PDB entry 9BIB | electron microscopy, 3.81 A resolution | chains B and C of the 4 polymer chains in the assembly

[Chain B]
Name: Glutamate receptor
From: Rattus norvegicus
Reference sequence: G3V746 (G3V746_RAT); residues 27-852 here = UniProt positions 27-852
Chain sequence (883 residues; row label = number of the first residue in the row; numbers below 1 keep their minus sign (Met-30 is residue -30)):
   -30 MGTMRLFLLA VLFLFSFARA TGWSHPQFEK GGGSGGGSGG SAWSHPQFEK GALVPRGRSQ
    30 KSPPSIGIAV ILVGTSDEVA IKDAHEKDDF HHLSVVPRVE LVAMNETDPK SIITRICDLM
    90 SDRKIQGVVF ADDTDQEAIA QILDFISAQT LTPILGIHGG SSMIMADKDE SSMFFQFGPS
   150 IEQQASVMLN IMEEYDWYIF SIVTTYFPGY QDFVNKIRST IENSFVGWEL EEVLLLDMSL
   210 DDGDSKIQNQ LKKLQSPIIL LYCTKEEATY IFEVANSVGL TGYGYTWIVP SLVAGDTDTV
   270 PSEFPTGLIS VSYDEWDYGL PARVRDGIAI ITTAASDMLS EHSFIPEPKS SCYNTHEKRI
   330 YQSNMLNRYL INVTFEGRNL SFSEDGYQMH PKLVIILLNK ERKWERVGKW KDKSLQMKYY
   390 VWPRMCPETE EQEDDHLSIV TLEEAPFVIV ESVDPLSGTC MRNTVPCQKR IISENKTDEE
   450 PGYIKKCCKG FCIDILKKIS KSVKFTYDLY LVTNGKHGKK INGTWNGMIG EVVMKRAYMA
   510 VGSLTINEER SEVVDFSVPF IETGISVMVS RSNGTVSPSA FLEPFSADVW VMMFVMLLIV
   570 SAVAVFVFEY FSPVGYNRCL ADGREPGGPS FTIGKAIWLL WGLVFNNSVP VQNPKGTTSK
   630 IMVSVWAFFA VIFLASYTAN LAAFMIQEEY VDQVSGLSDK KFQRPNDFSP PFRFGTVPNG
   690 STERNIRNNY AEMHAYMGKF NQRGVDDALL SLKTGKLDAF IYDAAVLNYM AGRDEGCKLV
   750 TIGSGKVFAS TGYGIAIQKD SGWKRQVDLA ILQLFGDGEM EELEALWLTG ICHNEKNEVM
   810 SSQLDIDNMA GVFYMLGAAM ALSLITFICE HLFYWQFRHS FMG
Not modelled in the structure: -30 to 33, 395-402, 583-596, 845-852
Cystine bridges: Cys429-Cys456, Cys436-Cys457, Cys746-Cys801
Construct notes: initiating methionine (-30); expression tag (-29 to 26); conflict Ser849 (Cys in G3V746)
Small-molecule neighbours: glutamic acid (GLU): Glu413, His486, Ser512, Thr514, Arg519, Asn688, Gly689, Ser690, Tyr731, Asp732, Tyr762

[Chain C]
Name: Glutamate receptor ionotropic, NMDA 1
From: Rattus norvegicus
Reference sequence: P35439 (NMDZ1_RAT); residues 1-847 here = UniProt positions 1-847
Chain sequence (847 residues; each row starts with the number of its first residue):
     1 MSTMHLLTFA LLFSCSFARA ASDPKIVNIG AVLSTRKHEQ MFREAVNQAN KRHGSWKIQL
    61 QATSVTHKPN AIQMALSVCE DLISSQVYAI LVSHPPTPND HFTPTPVSYT AGFYRIPVLG
   121 LTTRMSIYSD KSIHLSFLRT VPPYSHQSSV WFEMMRVYNW NHIILLVSDD HEGRAAQKRL
   181 ETLLEERESK AEKVLQFDPG TKNVTALLME ARELEARVII LSASEDDAAT VYRAAAMLDM
   241 TGSGYVWLVG EREISGNALR YAPDGIIGLQ LINGKNESAH ISDAVGVVAQ AVHELLEKEN
   301 ITDPPRGCVG NTNIWKTGPL FKRVLMSSKY ADGVTGRVEF NEDGDRKFAQ YSIMNLQNRK
   361 LVQVGIYNGT HVIPNDRKII WPGGETEKPR GYQMSTRLKI VTIHQEPFVY VKPTMSDGTC
   421 KEEFTVNGDP VKKVICTGPN DTSPGSPRHT VPQCCYGFCI DLLIKLARTM QFTYEVHLVA
   481 DGKFGTQERV QNSNKKEWNG MMGELLSGQA DMIVAPLTIN NERAQYIEFS KPFKYQGLTI
   541 LVKKEIPRST LDSFMQPFQS TLWLLVGLSV HVVAVMLYLL DRFSPFGRFK VNSEEEEEDA
   601 LTLSSAMWFS WGVLLNSGIG EGAPRSFSAR ILGMVWAGFA MIIVASYTAN LAAFLVLDRP
   661 EERITGINDP RLRNPSDKFI YATVKQSSVD IYFRRQVELS TMYRHMEKHN YESAAEAIQA
   721 VRDNKLHAFI WDSAVLEFEA SQKCDLVTTG ELFFRSGFGI GMRKDSPWKQ QVSLSILKSH
   781 ENGFMEDLDK TWVRYQECDS RSNAPATLTF ENMAGVFMLV AGGIVAGIFL IFIEIAYKRH
   841 KDANGAQ
Not modelled in the structure: 1-24, 53-57, 585-601, 842-847
Cystine bridges: Cys420-Cys454, Cys436-Cys455, Cys744-Cys798
Construct notes: conflict Ser22 (Cys in P35439), Gln61 (Asn in P35439), Asp239 (Asn in P35439), Gln350 (Asn in P35439), Gln471 (Asn in P35439), Gln491 (Asn in P35439), Gln771 (Asn in P35439), Asn844 (Arg in P35439), Gly845 (Arg in P35439), Ala846 (Lys in P35439)
Small-molecule neighbours: glycine (GLY): Phe484, Pro516, Leu517, Thr518, Arg523, Ser687, Ser688, Trp731, Asp732, Phe758
UniProt features mapped onto this chain:
  - region: Leu603 to Pro624 (Pore-forming)
  - binding site (glycine): Pro516, Thr518, Arg523, Ser688, Asp732
  - glycosylation (N-linked (GlcNAc...) asparagine): Asn203, Asn276, Asn300, Asn368, Asn440, Asn674

[Chain B / chain C interface]
Pairs across the interface (50; chain B residue first):
  Ile515(B) - Lys531(C)
  Glu517(B) - Lys778(C)
  Glu517(B) - Glu781(C)
  Ser520(B) - Lys531(C)
  Ser520(B) - Leu777(C)
  Glu552(B) - Thr807(C)  hydrogen bond (backbone-side chain)
  Pro553(B) - Thr807(C)
  Pro553(B) - Leu808(C)
  Phe554(B) - Thr807(C)
  Met561(B) - Phe817(C)  hydrophobic
  Met565(B) - Phe817(C)  hydrophobic
  Val569(B) - Val820(C)  hydrophobic
  Phe577(B) - Gly827(C)
  Phe577(B) - Ile828(C)
  Phe577(B) - Ile831(C)  hydrophobic
  Thr626(B) - Trp608(C)
  Thr627(B) - Gly827(C)
  Thr627(B) - Leu830(C)
  Thr627(B) - Ile831(C)
  Lys629(B) - Trp608(C)
  Ile630(B) - Trp608(C)  hydrophobic
  Met631(B) - Ile824(C)  hydrophobic
  Val632(B) - Ser617(C)
  Val632(B) - Ile619(C)  hydrophobic
  Ser633(B) - Ile619(C)
  Ala636(B) - Leu615(C)
  Ala636(B) - Ser617(C)
  Phe637(B) - Leu615(C)  hydrophobic
  Phe638(B) - Val816(C)  hydrophobic
  Ile641(B) - Tyr647(C)
  Ala644(B) - Thr648(C)
  Ala644(B) - Leu651(C)  hydrophobic
  Ser645(B) - Leu808(C)
  Phe653(B) - Pro805(C)
  Phe653(B) - Ala806(C)
  Phe653(B) - Thr807(C)
  Asn694(B) - Glu781(C)
  Asn698(B) - Glu781(C)
  Ser759(B) - His780(C)  hydrogen bond (backbone-side chain)
  Leu778(B) - Asn521(C)  hydrogen bond (backbone-side chain)
  Leu781(B) - Ile519(C)  hydrophobic
  Leu781(B) - Asn520(C)
  Leu781(B) - Asn521(C)
  Leu781(B) - Ala524(C)  hydrophobic
  Gln782(B) - Asn521(C)
  Phe784(B) - Phe754(C)
  Phe784(B) - Arg755(C)
  Gly785(B) - Tyr692(C)
  Gly785(B) - Phe754(C)
  Asp786(B) - Gln696(C)
Other interface residues (no listed pair), chain B (47 interface residues in all): Asn516, Ser526, Pro528, Val558, Met562, Phe580, Asn616, Val634, Val640, Ala652, Gln656, Ala758, Thr760, Gly761
Other interface residues (no listed pair), chain C (41 interface residues in all): Tyr535, Asn616, Val644, Leu774, Asn803, Phe810, Leu819, Gly823, Ile835

[Overview]
The interface between chain B and chain C involves 47 residues on one side and 41 on the other; the contacts
include 3 hydrogen bonds. Polar contacts include Glu552(B)-Thr807(C), Ser759(B)-His780(C) and
Leu778(B)-Asn521(C). Bound to chain B: glutamic acid. Chain C binds glycine.
Chain B is Glutamate receptor and chain C is Glutamate receptor ionotropic, NMDA 1, both from Rattus
norvegicus; the structure, Rat GluN1-GluN2B NMDA receptor channel in complex with glycine, glutamate, and
EU-1622-A, in open-channel conformation, C1 ..., was determined by electron microscopy (same publication as
9ARE, 9ARF, 9ARG, 9ARH and 9ARI).
